PDB entry 8RN2 | electron microscopy, 2.89 A resolution | chains A and C of the 3 polymer chains in the assembly

== Chain A ==
Protein: Polymerase acidic protein
Source organism: Influenza B virus (B/Memphis/13/2003)
Notes: EC 3.1.-.-
UniProtKB: Q5V8Z9 (Q5V8Z9_9INFB); residues 1-726 here = UniProt positions 1-726
Amino-acid sequence (726 residues; each row starts with the number of its first residue):
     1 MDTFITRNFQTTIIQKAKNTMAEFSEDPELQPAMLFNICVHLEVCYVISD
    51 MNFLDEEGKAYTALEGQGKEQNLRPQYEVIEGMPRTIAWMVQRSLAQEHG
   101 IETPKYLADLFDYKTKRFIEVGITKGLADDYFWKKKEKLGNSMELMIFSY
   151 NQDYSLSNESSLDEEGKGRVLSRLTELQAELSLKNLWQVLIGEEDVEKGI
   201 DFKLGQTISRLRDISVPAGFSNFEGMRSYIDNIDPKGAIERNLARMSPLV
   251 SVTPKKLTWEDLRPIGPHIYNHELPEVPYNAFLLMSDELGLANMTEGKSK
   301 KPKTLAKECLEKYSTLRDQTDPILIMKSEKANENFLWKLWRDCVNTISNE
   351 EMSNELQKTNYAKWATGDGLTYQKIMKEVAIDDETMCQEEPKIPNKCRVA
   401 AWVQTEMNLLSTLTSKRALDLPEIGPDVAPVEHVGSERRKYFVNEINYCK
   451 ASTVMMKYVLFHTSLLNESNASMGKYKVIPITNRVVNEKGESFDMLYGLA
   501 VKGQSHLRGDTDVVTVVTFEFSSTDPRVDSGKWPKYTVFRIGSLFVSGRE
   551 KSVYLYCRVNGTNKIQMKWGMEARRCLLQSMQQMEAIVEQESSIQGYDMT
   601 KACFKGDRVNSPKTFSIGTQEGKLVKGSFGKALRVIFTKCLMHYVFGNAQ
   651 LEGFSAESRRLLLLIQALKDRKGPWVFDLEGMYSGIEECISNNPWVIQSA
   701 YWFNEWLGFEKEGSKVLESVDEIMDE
Disordered / not traced: 62-71, 717-726
What the authors report for this chain:
  - conformationally variable residues (loop rearrangement): Q357 to Y372, Q504 to V513
  - mutagenesis - K631A/R634A: decreased catalytic activity

== Chain C ==
Protein: Polymerase basic protein 2
Source organism: Influenza B virus (B/Memphis/13/2003)
UniProtKB: Q5V8X3 (Q5V8X3_9INFB); residues 1-770 here = UniProt positions 1-770
Amino-acid sequence (799 residues; row label = number of the first residue in the row):
     1 MTLAKIELLKQLLRDNEAKTVLKQTTVDQYNIIRKFNTSRIEKNPSLRMK
    51 WAMCSNFPLALTKGDMANRIPLEYKGIQLKTNAEDIGTKGQMCSIAAVTW
   101 WNTYGPIGDTEGFERVYESFFLRKMRLDNATWGRITFGPVERVRKRVLLN
   151 PLTKEMPPDEASNVIMEILFPKEAGIPRESTWIHRELIKEKREKLKGTMI
   201 TPIVLAYMLERELVARRRFLPVAGATSAEFIEMLHCLQGENWRQIYHPGG
   251 NKLTESRSQSMIVACRKIIRRSIVASNPLELAVEIANKTVIDTEPLKSCL
   301 AAIDGGDVACDIIRAALGLKIRQRQRFGRLELKRISGRGFKNDEEILIGN
   351 GTIQKIGIWDGEEEFHVRCGECRGILKKSKMKLEKLLINSAKKEDMRDLI
   401 ILCMVFSQDTRMFQGVRGEINFLNRAGQLLSPMYQLQRYFLNRSNDLFDQ
   451 WGYEESPKASELHGINESMNASDYTLKGVVVTRNVIDDFSSTETEKVSIT
   501 KNLSLIKRTGEVIMGANDVSELESQAQLMITYDTPKMWEMGTTKELVQNT
   551 YQWVLKNLVTLKAQFLLGKEDMFQWDAFEAFESIIPQKMAGQYSGFARAV
   601 LKQMRDQEVMKTDQFIKLLPFCFSPPKLRSNGEPYQFLKLVLKGGGENFI
   651 EVRKGSPLFSYNPQTEVLTICGRMMSLKGKIEDEERNRSMGNAVLAGFLV
   701 SGKYDPDLGDFKTIEELEKLKPGEKANILLYQGKPVKVVKRKRYSALSND
   751 ISQGIKRQRMTVESMGWALSGWSHPQFEKGGGSGGGSGGSAWSHPQFEK
Disordered / not traced: 1-43, 140-226, 742-799
Sequence notes: expression tag (771-799)

== Chain A / chain C interface ==
Contacting residue pairs (53):
  M294(A) - K712(C)
  M294(A) - T713(C)
  E296(A) - L729(C)
  K298(A) - Q732(C)
  V428(A) - Q525(C)
  A429(A) - W132(C)  hydrophobic
  P430(A) - W132(C)
  P430(A) - G133(C)
  P430(A) - Q244(C)
  V431(A) - I135(C)  hydrophobic
  V431(A) - C236(C)  hydrophobic
  V431(A) - W242(C)  hydrophobic
  V431(A) - Q244(C)  hydrogen bond (backbone-side chain)
  R438(A) - F137(C)
  L466(A) - L47(C)  hydrophobic
  N470(A) - W51(C)
  N487(A) - E715(C)  hydrogen bond
  E488(A) - K588(C)  salt bridge
  E488(A) - M589(C)
  K489(A) - Y635(C)
  K489(A) - Q636(C)  hydrogen bond (side chain-backbone)
  K489(A) - F637(C)
  K489(A) - L638(C)  hydrogen bond (backbone-backbone)
  K489(A) - K639(C)  hydrogen bond (backbone-backbone)
  K489(A) - E715(C)
  K489(A) - E718(C)  salt bridge
  G490(A) - L638(C)
  G490(A) - K639(C)
  E491(A) - T713(C)
  E491(A) - I714(C)  hydrogen bond (side chain-backbone)
  E491(A) - E715(C)
  S547(A) - K719(C)
  K568(A) - N44(C)
  E589(A) - N241(C)  hydrogen bond
  S593(A) - G138(C)
  I594(A) - E419(C)
  Q595(A) - F137(C)
  Q595(A) - E419(C)
  Q595(A) - N421(C)
  G596(A) - T136(C)
  G596(A) - F137(C)  hydrogen bond (backbone-backbone)
  G596(A) - F422(C)
  Y597(A) - F137(C)
  Y597(A) - N421(C)  hydrogen bond (side chain-backbone)
  Y597(A) - F422(C)  hydrophobic
  Y597(A) - R438(C)
  D598(A) - F137(C)
  D607(A) - L423(C)
  R608(A) - G427(C)
  R608(A) - Q428(C)  hydrogen bond
  V609(A) - N421(C)
  V609(A) - L423(C)  hydrophobic
  V609(A) - L429(C)  hydrophobic
Interface residues without a listed pair, chain A (31 interface residues in all): V434, F493, S592, N610
Interface residues without a listed pair, chain C (40 interface residues in all): E523, F711, Y731

== In short ==
The interface between chain A and chain C involves 31 residues on one side and 40 on the other, with 10
hydrogen bonds and 2 salt bridges. Polar contacts include E488(A)-K588(C), K489(A)-E718(C) and
V431(A)-Q244(C). From the paper: K631A/R634A of chain A reduce catalytic activity; conformational variability
at Q357(A) and Q504(A).
Here chain A is Polymerase acidic protein and chain C is Polymerase basic protein 2, both from Influenza B
virus (B/Memphis/13/2003). Entry 8RN2 (Monomeric apo-influenza B polymerase, encapsidase conformation) was
determined by electron microscopy, deposited together with 8RN1, 8RN3, 8RN4, 8RN5, 8RN6, 8RN7 and 5 further
entries.
